8B7R - chains C and D of the 6 polymer chains in the assembly; structure by X-ray diffraction, 2.15 A resolution.

# Chain C (and D)
Molecule: Chalcone isomerase
Source organism: Eubacterium ramulus
Notes: EC 5.5.1.6; chain D of this document is another copy of the same molecule, construct and numbering; everything in this record applies to it too
Reference sequence: V9P0A9 (V9P0A9_EUBRA); residues 0-282 here correspond to UniProt positions 1-283 (UniProt number = residue number + 1)
Amino-acid sequence (283 residues; row label = number of the first residue in the row; numbering starts at 0):
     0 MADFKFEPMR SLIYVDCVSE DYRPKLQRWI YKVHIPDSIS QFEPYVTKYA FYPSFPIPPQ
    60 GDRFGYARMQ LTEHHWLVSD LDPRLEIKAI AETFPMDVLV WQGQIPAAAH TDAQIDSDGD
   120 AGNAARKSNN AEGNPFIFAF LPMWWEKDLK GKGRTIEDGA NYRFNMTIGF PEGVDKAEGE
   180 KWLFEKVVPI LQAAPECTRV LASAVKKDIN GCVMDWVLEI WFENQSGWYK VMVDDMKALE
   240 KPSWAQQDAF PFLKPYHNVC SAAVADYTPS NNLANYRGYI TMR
Disordered / not traced: 0, 108-129
Bound ions: K+: Lys236, Leu238
Small-molecule neighbours: taxifolin chalcone (Q0X; (Z)-3-[3,4-bis(oxidanyl)phenyl]-2-oxidanyl-1-[2,4,6-tris(oxidanyl)phenyl]prop-2-en-1-one): Ile12, Val14, Leu25, Trp28, Ile29, His33, Phe41, Phe50, Gln69, Thr71, His73, Trp75, Asp79, Lys87, Gln101, Phe135
What the authors report for this chain:
  - catalytic residues: His33
  - binding site for taxifolin chalcone: Ile12, His33, His73, Phe135, Phe137

# Chain C / chain D interface
Contacting residue pairs (80; chain C residue first):
  Arg9(C) with Met281(D); Arg282(D)
  Glu19(C) with Pro55(D); Gln224(D)
  Asp20(C) with Asn223(D); Gln224(D); Ser225(D), hydrogen bond
  Arg22(C) with Phe54(D); Pro55(D)
  Pro23(C) with Ala159(D); Glu222(D)
  Lys24(C) with Glu222(D), salt bridge
  Gln26(C) with Phe54(D); Ala264(D)
  Arg27(C) with Ile155(D), hydrogen bond (side chain-backbone); Gly158(D), hydrogen bond (side chain-backbone); Ala159(D)
  Tyr30(C) with Tyr266(D), hydrophobic
  Tyr51(C) with Met281(D), hydrophobic
  Phe54(C) with Arg22(D); Gln26(D)
  Pro55(C) with Glu19(D); Arg22(D)
  His74(C) with Arg282(D), hydrogen bond
  Met142(C) with Arg282(D), hydrogen bond (backbone-side chain)
  Trp143(C) with Arg282(D)
  Trp144(C) with Arg282(D), hydrogen bond (side chain-backbone)
  Ile155(C) with Arg27(D), hydrogen bond (backbone-side chain); Thr280(D)
  Gly158(C) with Arg27(D), hydrogen bond (backbone-side chain)
  Ala159(C) with Pro23(D); Arg27(D)
  Arg162(C) with Met281(D), hydrogen bond (side chain-backbone); Arg282(D), hydrogen bond (side chain-backbone)
  Glu218(C) with Met281(D)
  Glu222(C) with Pro23(D); Lys24(D), salt bridge
  Asn223(C) with Asp20(D)
  Gln224(C) with Glu19(D); Asp20(D), hydrogen bond (backbone-side chain)
  Ser225(C) with Asp20(D), hydrogen bond
  Val263(C) with Met281(D), hydrophobic
  Ala264(C) with Gln26(D)
  Asp265(C) with Tyr278(D); Ile279(D); Thr280(D); Met281(D), hydrogen bond (backbone-backbone)
  Tyr266(C) with Tyr30(D), hydrophobic; Tyr275(D); Gly277(D); Tyr278(D), hydrophobic; Ile279(D)
  Pro268(C) with Ser269(D)
  Ser269(C) with Pro268(D)
  Ala273(C) with Arg276(D), hydrogen bond (backbone-side chain)
  Asn274(C) with Asn274(D); Arg276(D)
  Tyr275(C) with Tyr266(D)
  Arg276(C) with Ala273(D); Asn274(D)
  Gly277(C) with Tyr266(D)
  Tyr278(C) with Asp265(D); Tyr266(D), hydrophobic
  Ile279(C) with Asp265(D); Tyr266(D)
  Thr280(C) with Ile155(D); Asp265(D)
  Met281(C) with Arg9(D); Tyr51(D), hydrophobic; Leu70(D), hydrophobic; Arg162(D), hydrogen bond (backbone-side chain); Glu218(D); Val263(D), hydrophobic; Asp265(D), hydrogen bond (backbone-backbone)
  Arg282(C) with Arg9(D); His74(D), hydrogen bond; Met142(D), hydrogen bond (side chain-backbone); Trp143(D); Trp144(D), hydrogen bond (backbone-side chain); Arg162(D), hydrogen bond (backbone-side chain)
Other interface residues (no listed pair), chain C (46 interface residues in all): Lys31, Glu72, Glu156, Asn160, Tyr161
Other interface residues (no listed pair), chain D (47 interface residues in all): Lys31, Glu72, Glu156, Asn160, Tyr161

# Overview
The interface between chain C and chain D involves 46 residues on one side and 47 on the other; the contacts
include 20 hydrogen bonds and 2 salt bridges. Among the polar pairs are Lys24(C)-Glu222(D), Asp20(C)-Ser225(D)
and Arg27(C)-Ile155(D). The paper reports the catalytic residue His33(C); a binding site for taxifolin
chalcone at Ile12(C), His33(C) and His73(C) among others.
Both chains are Chalcone isomerase (Eubacterium ramulus). Entry 8B7R (Bacterial chalcone isomerase with
taxifolin chalcone) was determined by X-ray diffraction together with 8B7U, 8B7Z and 4D4F from the same study.
